Entry 3OR1 (X-ray diffraction, 1.76 A resolution); this record covers chains A and E of the 6 polymer chains in the assembly.

Chain A:
Name: Sulfite reductase alpha
From: desulfovibrio gigas
Sequence (437 residues; numbered 1 to 437; the number before each row is that of its first residue):
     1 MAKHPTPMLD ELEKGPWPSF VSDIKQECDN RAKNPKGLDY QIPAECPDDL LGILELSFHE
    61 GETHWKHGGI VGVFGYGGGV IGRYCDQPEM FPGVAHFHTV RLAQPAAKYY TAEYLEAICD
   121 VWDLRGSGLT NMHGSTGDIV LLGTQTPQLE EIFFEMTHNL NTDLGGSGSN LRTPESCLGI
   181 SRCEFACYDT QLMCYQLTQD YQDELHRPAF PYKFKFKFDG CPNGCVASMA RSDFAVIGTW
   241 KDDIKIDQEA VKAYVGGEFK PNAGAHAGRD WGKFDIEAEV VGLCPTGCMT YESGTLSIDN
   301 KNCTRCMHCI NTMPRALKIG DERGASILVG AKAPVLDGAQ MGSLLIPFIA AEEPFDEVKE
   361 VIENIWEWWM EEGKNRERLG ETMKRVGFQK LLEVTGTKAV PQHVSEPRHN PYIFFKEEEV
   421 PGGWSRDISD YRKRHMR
Not modelled in the structure: 1-2
Ion coordination: 4Fe-4S cluster Fe site 1: Cys-177, Cys-183, Cys-221, Cys-225; 4Fe-4S cluster Fe site 2: Cys-284, Cys-303, Cys-306, Cys-309
Residues lining bound ligands:
  - 4Fe-4S cluster (SF4), molecule 1: Cys-177, Leu-178, Gly-179, Cys-183, Phe-185, Ala-186, Asp-219, Gly-220, Cys-221, Asn-223, Gly-224, Cys-225
  - 4Fe-4S cluster (SF4), molecule 2: Ile-244, Cys-284, Pro-285, Thr-286, Cys-288, Met-289, Ile-298, Cys-303, Thr-304, Arg-305, Cys-306, Met-307, His-308, Cys-309
  - sulfite ion (SO3): Arg-101, Thr-136, Arg-172, Lys-213, Lys-215
  - siroheme (SRM), molecule 1: Ile-81, Arg-83, Arg-101, Asn-131, Gly-134, Ser-135, Thr-136, Gly-137, Asp-138, Val-140, Tyr-212, Lys-213, Lys-215, Lys-217, Arg-231, Lys-332, Ala-333, Pro-334, Val-335, Arg-376, Arg-378
  - siroheme (SRM), molecule 2: Cys-177, Leu-178, Arg-182, Cys-183, Glu-184, Phe-185, Asn-223, Gly-224, Cys-225, Arg-231, Asn-262, Asn-311

Chain E:
Name: Sulfite reductase beta
From: desulfovibrio gigas
Sequence (386 residues; row label = number of the first residue in the row):
     1 MAFISSGYNP AKPMENRITD IGPRKFTEFF PPVIAKNAGN WDYHEILEPG ILVHVAKNGD
    61 KVFTVRCGAA RLMSTSHIRE ACEIAKKFCN GHLRFTTRNN IEFMVDNEET LKALVADLKT
   121 RKFAAGSFKF PIGGTGASIS NIVHTQGWVY CHTPATDASG PVKAVMDELF EEFTSMRLPA
   181 IVRVSLACCI NMCGAVHCSD IGLVGIHRKP PMIDHENLAE LCEIPLAVAA CPTAAVKPIT
   241 AEVNGQKVKS VAINNDRCMY CGNCYTMCPA LPLSDGTGDG IAIMVGGKIS NRIKVPSFSK
   301 VVVAFVPNEP PRWPTMAKIV KKIVEVYAED ARKYERIGDW IHRIGWETFY EKTGLEFSHH
   361 CIDDFRDPAY YTWRQSTQFK FVSFDS
Not modelled in the structure: 1
Disulfide bonds: Cys-222/Cys-268
Ion coordination: 4Fe-4S cluster Fe site 1: Cys-151, Cys-188, Cys-189, Cys-193; siroheme Fe: Cys-193 (together with sulfite ion); 4Fe-4S cluster Fe site 2: Cys-231, Cys-258, Cys-261, Cys-264
Residues lining bound ligands:
  - 4Fe-4S cluster (SF4), molecule 1: Thr-145, Gln-146, Gly-147, Cys-151, Thr-153, Pro-154, Ala-187, Cys-188, Cys-189, Asn-191, Met-192, Cys-193
  - 4Fe-4S cluster (SF4), molecule 2: Pro-211, Ala-230, Cys-231, Pro-232, Thr-233, Ala-235, Val-236, Ile-253, Arg-257, Cys-258, Met-259, Tyr-260, Cys-261, Gly-262, Asn-263, Cys-264, Leu-273
  - siroheme (SRM), molecule 1: His-44, Ile-46, Leu-52, His-54, Arg-66, Arg-94, Phe-95, Thr-96, Thr-97, Arg-98, Asn-100, Glu-102, Gly-134, Thr-135, Gly-136, Ser-140, Val-143, Ile-181, Arg-183, Cys-198, Lys-288, Ile-289, Ser-290, Arg-292, Arg-336
  - siroheme (SRM), molecule 2: Arg-71, His-144, Thr-145, Gln-146, Tyr-150, Cys-151, His-152, Asn-191, Met-192, Cys-193, Gly-194, Asn-263, Thr-266

Chain A / chain E interface:
Residue-residue contacts - 131 pairs, chain A then chain E:
  Pro-222(A) with Thr-377(E)
  Met-229(A) with Gln-375(E); Ser-376(E)
  Ile-237(A) with Thr-377(E)
  Trp-240(A) with Phe-381(E)
  Lys-241(A) with Phe-381(E)
  Lys-301(A) with Lys-380(E)
  Asn-302(A) with Lys-380(E), hydrogen bond
  Cys-303(A) with Phe-379(E)
  Thr-304(A) with Gln-378(E); Phe-379(E); Lys-380(E)
  Arg-305(A) with Thr-377(E); Phe-379(E), hydrogen bond (side chain-backbone); Lys-380(E); Phe-381(E)
  Cys-306(A) with Gln-378(E)
  Ser-326(A) with Phe-379(E)
  Leu-328(A) with Ser-376(E)
  Gln-340(A) with Tyr-370(E)
  Met-341(A) with Tyr-370(E), hydrogen bond (backbone-side chain); Gln-375(E)
  Gly-342(A) with Arg-374(E); Gln-375(E)
  Ser-343(A) with Tyr-370(E); Trp-373(E); Arg-374(E); Gln-375(E), hydrogen bond
  Leu-344(A) with Arg-374(E), hydrogen bond (backbone-backbone); Phe-379(E), hydrophobic
  Pro-347(A) with Phe-379(E)
  Phe-348(A) with Phe-381(E), hydrophobic
  Met-383(A) with Trp-373(E)
  Lys-384(A) with Asp-367(E), salt bridge
  Phe-388(A) with Trp-373(E)
  Gln-389(A) with His-359(E), hydrogen bond (side chain-backbone); Ile-362(E), hydrogen bond (side chain-backbone); Asp-364(E)
  Leu-392(A) with Ile-362(E), hydrophobic
  Ala-399(A) with Phe-357(E); His-359(E)
  Val-400(A) with Phe-357(E); Phe-384(E)
  Pro-401(A) with Glu-347(E); Tyr-350(E), hydrophobic; Phe-357(E); Arg-374(E), hydrogen bond (backbone-side chain); Phe-384(E)
  Gln-402(A) with Glu-347(E); Arg-374(E), hydrogen bond (backbone-side chain); Phe-379(E); Lys-380(E); Val-382(E); Asp-385(E)
  His-403(A) with Trp-373(E); Arg-374(E)
  Val-404(A) with Ile-362(E), hydrophobic; Thr-372(E); Arg-374(E), hydrogen bond (backbone-side chain)
  Ser-405(A) with Trp-346(E), hydrogen bond (backbone-side chain); Tyr-371(E), hydrogen bond (side chain-backbone); Thr-372(E), hydrogen bond (backbone-backbone); Trp-373(E), hydrogen bond (side chain-backbone); Arg-374(E)
  Glu-406(A) with Lys-300(E); Trp-346(E); Thr-372(E), hydrogen bond (backbone-backbone)
  Pro-407(A) with Lys-300(E); Val-301(E); Trp-346(E); Cys-361(E)
  Arg-408(A) with Lys-300(E); Val-301(E), hydrogen bond (backbone-backbone); His-360(E), hydrogen bond (side chain-backbone); Cys-361(E), hydrogen bond (backbone-backbone); Ile-362(E), hydrogen bond (side chain-backbone); Asp-363(E); Asp-364(E), salt bridge
  His-409(A) with Met-284(E); Phe-298(E); Ser-299(E); Lys-300(E)
  Asn-410(A) with Asp-363(E); Phe-365(E)
  Pro-411(A) with Ile-190(E), hydrophobic; Met-192(E), hydrophobic
  Tyr-412(A) with Pro-232(E); Met-259(E), hydrophobic; Cys-261(E), hydrophobic; Phe-365(E), hydrophobic
  Ile-413(A) with Met-259(E); Tyr-260(E); His-360(E)
  Phe-414(A) with Asp-256(E); Arg-257(E); Cys-258(E); Met-259(E), hydrophobic; Tyr-260(E); His-360(E); Asp-364(E)
  Phe-415(A) with Arg-208(E); Tyr-260(E), hydrogen bond (backbone-side chain); Phe-305(E), hydrophobic; His-360(E)
  Glu-419(A) with Arg-208(E), hydrogen bond (backbone-side chain); His-360(E), salt bridge
  Val-420(A) with Arg-208(E); Lys-209(E)
  Pro-421(A) with Arg-208(E); Lys-209(E), hydrogen bond (backbone-side chain); Thr-277(E)
  Gly-423(A) with Lys-209(E)
  Trp-424(A) with Arg-208(E), hydrogen bond (side chain-backbone); Lys-209(E); Pro-210(E); Asn-255(E); Tyr-260(E)
  Arg-426(A) with Lys-209(E); Pro-210(E), hydrogen bond (side chain-backbone); Met-212(E); Leu-273(E), hydrogen bond (side chain-backbone); Ser-274(E), hydrogen bond (side chain-backbone); Asp-275(E), salt bridge
  Ile-428(A) with Met-212(E), hydrophobic; Asp-214(E)
  Tyr-431(A) with Met-212(E), hydrophobic; Pro-272(E), hydrophobic; Ser-274(E)
  Arg-432(A) with Pro-269(E)
  Arg-437(A) with Asn-217(E); Leu-221(E)
Interface residues without a listed pair, chain A (57 interface residues in all): Pro-285, Thr-286, Ala-339, Gly-422, Asp-427
Interface residues without a listed pair, chain E (63 interface residues in all): Ile-206, Pro-211, Ile-213, Thr-233, Ala-304, Thr-348, Ser-358

Summary:
The interface between chain A and chain E involves 57 residues on one side and 63 on the other, with 26
hydrogen bonds and 4 salt bridges. Polar pairs include Lys-384(A)/Asp-367(E), Arg-408(A)/Asp-364(E) and
Glu-419(A)/His-360(E). Ligands of chain A: sulfite ion, siroheme and 4Fe-4S cluster.
Here chain A is Sulfite reductase alpha and chain E is Sulfite reductase beta, both from desulfovibrio gigas.
Entry 3OR1 (Crystal structure of dissimilatory sulfite reductase I (DsrI)) was determined by X-ray
diffraction.
